6JNX - chains D and N of the 11 polymer chains in the assembly; structure by electron microscopy, 4.08 A resolution (low resolution: residue-level contacts below are approximate; hydrogen-bond / salt-bridge calls are withheld).

== Chain D ==
Protein: DNA-directed RNA polymerase subunit beta'
Organism: Escherichia coli K-12
Notes: EC 2.7.7.6
UniProt: P0A8T7 (RPOC_ECOLI); residues 1-1407 here = UniProt positions 1-1407
Chain sequence (1407 residues; each row starts with the number of its first residue):
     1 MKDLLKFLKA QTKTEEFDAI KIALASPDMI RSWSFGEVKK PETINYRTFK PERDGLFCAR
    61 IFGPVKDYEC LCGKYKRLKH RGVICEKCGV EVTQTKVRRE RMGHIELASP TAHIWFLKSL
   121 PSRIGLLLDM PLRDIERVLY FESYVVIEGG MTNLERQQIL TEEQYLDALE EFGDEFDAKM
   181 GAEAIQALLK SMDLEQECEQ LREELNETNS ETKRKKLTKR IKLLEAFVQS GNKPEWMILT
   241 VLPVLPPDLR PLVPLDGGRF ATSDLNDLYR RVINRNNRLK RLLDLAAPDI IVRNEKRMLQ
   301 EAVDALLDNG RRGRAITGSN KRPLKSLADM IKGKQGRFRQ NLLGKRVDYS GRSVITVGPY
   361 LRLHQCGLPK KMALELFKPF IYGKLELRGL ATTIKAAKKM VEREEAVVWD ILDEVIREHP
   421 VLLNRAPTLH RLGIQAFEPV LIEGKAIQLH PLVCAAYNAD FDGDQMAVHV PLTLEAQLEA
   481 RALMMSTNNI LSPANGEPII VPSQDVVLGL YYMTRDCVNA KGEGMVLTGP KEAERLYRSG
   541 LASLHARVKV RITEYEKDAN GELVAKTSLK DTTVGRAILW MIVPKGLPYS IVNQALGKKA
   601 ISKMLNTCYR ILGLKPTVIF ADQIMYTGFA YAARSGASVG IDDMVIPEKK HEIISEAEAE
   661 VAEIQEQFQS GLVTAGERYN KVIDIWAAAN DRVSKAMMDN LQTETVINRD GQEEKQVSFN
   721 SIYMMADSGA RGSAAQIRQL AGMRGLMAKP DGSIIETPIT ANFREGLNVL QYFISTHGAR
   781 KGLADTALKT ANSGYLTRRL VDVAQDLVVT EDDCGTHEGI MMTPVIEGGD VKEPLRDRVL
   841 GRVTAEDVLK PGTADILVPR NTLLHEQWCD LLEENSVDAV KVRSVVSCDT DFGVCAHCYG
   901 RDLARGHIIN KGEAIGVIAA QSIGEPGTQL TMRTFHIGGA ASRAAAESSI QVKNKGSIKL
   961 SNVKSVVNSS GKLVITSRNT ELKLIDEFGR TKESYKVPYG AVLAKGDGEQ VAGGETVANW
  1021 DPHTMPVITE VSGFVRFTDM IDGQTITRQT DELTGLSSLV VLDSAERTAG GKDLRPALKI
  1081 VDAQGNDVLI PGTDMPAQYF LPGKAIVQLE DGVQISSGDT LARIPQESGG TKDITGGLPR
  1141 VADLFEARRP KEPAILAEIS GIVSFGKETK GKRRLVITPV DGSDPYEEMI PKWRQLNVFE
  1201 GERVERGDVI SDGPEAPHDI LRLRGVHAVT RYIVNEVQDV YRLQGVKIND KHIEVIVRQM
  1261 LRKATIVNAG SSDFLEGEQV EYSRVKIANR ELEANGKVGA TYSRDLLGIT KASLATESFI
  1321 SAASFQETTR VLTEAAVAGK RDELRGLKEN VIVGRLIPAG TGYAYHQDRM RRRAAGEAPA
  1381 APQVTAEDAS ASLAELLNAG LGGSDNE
Disordered / not traced: 1-15, 934-947, 1127-1135, 1374-1407
Ion coordination: Zn2+ site 1: Cys-70, Cys-72, Cys-85; Mg2+: Asp-460, Asp-462 (shared with 2 residues of chain R); Zn2+ site 2: Cys-814, Cys-888, Cys-895, Cys-898
UniProt features mapped onto this chain:
  - binding site (Zn(2+)): Cys-70, Cys-72, Cys-85, Cys-88, Cys-814, Cys-888, Cys-895, Cys-898
  - binding site (Mg(2+)): Asp-460, Asp-462, Asp-464
  - modified residue: Lys-983 (N6-acetyllysine)
  - mutagenesis: Gln-504 (Q504P: Resistant to antibiotics salinamide A and B), Asn-690 (N690D: Resistant to antibiotics salinamide A and B), Met-697 (M697V: Resistant to antibiotics salinamide A and B), Ala-735 (A735T: Resistant to antibiotics salinamide A and B), Arg-738 (R738C/H/P/S: Resistant to antibiotics salinamide A and B), Ala-748 (A748E: Resistant to antibiotics salinamide A and B), Pro-758 (P758S/T: Resistant to antibiotics salinamide A and B), Phe-763 (F763C: Resistant to antibiotics salinamide A and B), Ser-775 (S775A: Resistant to antibiotics salinamide A and B), Ala-779 (A779T/V: Resistant to antibiotics salinamide A and B), Arg-780 (R780C: Resistant to antibiotics salinamide A and B), Gly-782 (G782A/C: Resistant to antibiotics salinamide A and B), 1 further mutagenesis entry in UniProt

== Chain N ==
Molecule: 63-nt DNA strand
Sequence (63 nucleotides; each row starts with the number of its first residue):
     3 CATCATTGAG CAAATGAGCA ACACTATTCG CATAAGGTGG GAGTAGTGAG TCTTAAGTTG
    63 CAA

== Chain D / chain N interface ==
Pairs across the interface (15; chain D residue first):
  Arg-47(D) / DT30(N)
  Arg-77(D) / DA19(N)
  Arg-77(D) / DG20(N)
  Arg-314(D) / DG43(N)
  Arg-314(D) / DG45(N)
  Arg-1148(D) / DG52(N)
  Arg-1148(D) / DT53(N)
  Lys-1167(D) / DG62(N)
  Lys-1167(D) / DC63(N)
  Thr-1169(D) / DG62(N)
  Lys-1170(D) / DT61(N)
  Lys-1170(D) / DG62(N)
  Arg-1174(D) / DG62(N)
  Arg-1174(D) / DC63(N)
  Lys-1311(D) / DC54(N)
Interface residues without a listed pair, chain D (13 interface residues in all): Lys-76, Lys-216, Lys-219, Glu-1146
Interface residues without a listed pair, chain N (14 interface residues in all): DA44, DT55, DT56

== In short ==
13 residues of chain D and 14 residues of chain N are in contact. The Zn2+ site 1 is built by Cys-70(D),
Cys-72(D) and Cys-85(D). Asp-460(D) and Asp-462(D) coordinate Mg2+. UniProt lists 8 Zn2+-binding residues, 3
Mg2+-binding residues and 13 mutagenesis sites on chain D.
Chain D is DNA-directed RNA polymerase subunit beta' (Escherichia coli K-12) and chain N is a 63-nt DNA
strand; the structure, Cryo-EM structure of a Q-engaged arrested complex, was determined by electron
microscopy (same publication as 6JNY).
